PDB entry 8HRX | electron microscopy, 2.89 A resolution | chains H and L of the 4 polymer chains in the assembly

== Chain H ==
Molecule: Fab heavy chain from antibody IgG clone number YN9048
From: Ondatra zibethicus
Notes: antibody fragment or engineered binder
Chain sequence (246 residues; row label = number of the first residue in the row):
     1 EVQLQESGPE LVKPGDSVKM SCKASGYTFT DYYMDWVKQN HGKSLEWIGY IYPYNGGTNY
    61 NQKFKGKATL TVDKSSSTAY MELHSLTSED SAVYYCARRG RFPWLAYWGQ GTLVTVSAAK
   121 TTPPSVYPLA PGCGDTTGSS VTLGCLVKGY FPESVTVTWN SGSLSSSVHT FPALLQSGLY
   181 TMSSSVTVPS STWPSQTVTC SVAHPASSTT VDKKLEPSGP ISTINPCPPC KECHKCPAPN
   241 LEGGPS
Not modelled in the structure: 220-246
Cystine bridges: C22-C96, C145-C200

== Chain L ==
Molecule: Fab light chain from antibody IgG clone number YN9048
From: Ondatra zibethicus
Notes: antibody fragment or engineered binder
Chain sequence (214 residues; row label = number of the first residue in the row):
     1 DIVMTQTTSS LSASLGDRVT ISCRASQDIS NYLNWYQQKP DGTVRVLIYY TSRLHSGVPS
    61 RFSGSGSGTD FSLTISNLEP EDIATYYCQQ YSKFPWTFGG GTKLEIKRAD AAPTVSIFPP
   121 SSEQLTSGGA SVVCFLNNFY PKDINVKWKI DGSERQNGVL NSWTDQDSKD STYSMSSTLT
   181 LTKDEYERHN SYTCEATHKT STSPIVKSFN RNEC
Not modelled in the structure: 213-214
Cystine bridges: C23-C88, C134-C194

== Chain H / chain L interface ==
Contacting residue pairs (55; chain H residue first):
  D35(H) with W96(L)
  Q39(H) with Q38(L), hydrogen bond; Y87(L), hydrogen bond
  K43(H) with Y87(L), hydrogen bond (backbone-side chain); G100(L)
  L45(H) with Y87(L), hydrophobic; F98(L)
  W47(H) with F94(L); P95(L); W96(L)
  Y95(H) with Q38(L), hydrogen bond
  R99(H) with W96(L)
  P103(H) with N34(L), hydrogen bond (backbone-side chain); Y91(L); W96(L), hydrophobic
  W104(H) with N34(L); Y49(L), hydrophobic; H55(L)
  L105(H) with Y36(L), hydrogen bond (backbone-side chain); V46(L)
  A106(H) with V46(L)
  Y107(H) with H55(L)
  W108(H) with Y36(L), hydrophobic; V44(L), hydrophobic
  Y127(H) with Q124(L); S127(L), hydrogen bond
  P128(H) with S121(L); E123(L)
  L129(H) with F118(L); V133(L), hydrophobic
  A130(H) with F118(L); P119(L)
  P131(H) with F118(L)
  G132(H) with P119(L)
  T142(H) with S116(L); F118(L)
  K148(H) with S131(L)
  S166(H) with K169(L)
  H169(H) with N137(L); N138(L), hydrogen bond; S174(L)
  T170(H) with T164(L)
  F171(H) with F135(L), hydrophobic; S162(L); W163(L); T164(L); S174(L); M175(L); S176(L)
  P172(H) with S162(L), hydrogen bond (backbone-side chain); W163(L)
  L174(H) with L160(L), hydrophobic; S162(L)
  S183(H) with S176(L)
  S185(H) with F135(L)
Interface residues without a listed pair, chain H (39 interface residues in all): V37, S44, E46, N59, N61, C133, L143, S184, T187, K213
Interface residues without a listed pair, chain L (37 interface residues in all): G42, N161, N212

== In short ==
The interface between chain H and chain L involves 39 residues on one side and 37 on the other, with 9
hydrogen bonds. Among the polar pairs are Q39(H)-Q38(L), Q39(H)-Y87(L) and K43(H)-Y87(L).
Chain H is Fab heavy chain from antibody IgG clone number YN9048 and chain L is Fab light chain from antibody
IgG clone number YN9048, both from Ondatra zibethicus; the structure, Cryo-EM structure of human
NTCP-myr-preS1-YN9048Fab complex, was determined by electron microscopy together with 8HRY from the same
study.
